Entry 8OPN (electron microscopy, 4.70 A resolution (low resolution: residue-level contacts below are approximate; hydrogen-bond / salt-bridge calls are withheld)); this record covers chains A and B of the 3 polymer chains in the assembly.

# Chain A (and B)
Molecule: Spike glycoprotein, General control transcription factor GCN4
Organism: Human coronavirus HKU1
Notes: chain B of this document is another copy of the same molecule, construct and numbering; everything in this record applies to it too
UniProtKB: chimeric construct of E0YJ44, P03069: residues 12-1266 from E0YJ44 (E0YJ44_CVHK1) positions 12-1266 (same numbers); residues 1270-1301 from P03069 positions 249-278 (offset varies)
Amino-acid sequence (1326 residues; each row starts with the number of its first residue; numbers below 1 keep their minus sign (Met-10 is residue -10)):
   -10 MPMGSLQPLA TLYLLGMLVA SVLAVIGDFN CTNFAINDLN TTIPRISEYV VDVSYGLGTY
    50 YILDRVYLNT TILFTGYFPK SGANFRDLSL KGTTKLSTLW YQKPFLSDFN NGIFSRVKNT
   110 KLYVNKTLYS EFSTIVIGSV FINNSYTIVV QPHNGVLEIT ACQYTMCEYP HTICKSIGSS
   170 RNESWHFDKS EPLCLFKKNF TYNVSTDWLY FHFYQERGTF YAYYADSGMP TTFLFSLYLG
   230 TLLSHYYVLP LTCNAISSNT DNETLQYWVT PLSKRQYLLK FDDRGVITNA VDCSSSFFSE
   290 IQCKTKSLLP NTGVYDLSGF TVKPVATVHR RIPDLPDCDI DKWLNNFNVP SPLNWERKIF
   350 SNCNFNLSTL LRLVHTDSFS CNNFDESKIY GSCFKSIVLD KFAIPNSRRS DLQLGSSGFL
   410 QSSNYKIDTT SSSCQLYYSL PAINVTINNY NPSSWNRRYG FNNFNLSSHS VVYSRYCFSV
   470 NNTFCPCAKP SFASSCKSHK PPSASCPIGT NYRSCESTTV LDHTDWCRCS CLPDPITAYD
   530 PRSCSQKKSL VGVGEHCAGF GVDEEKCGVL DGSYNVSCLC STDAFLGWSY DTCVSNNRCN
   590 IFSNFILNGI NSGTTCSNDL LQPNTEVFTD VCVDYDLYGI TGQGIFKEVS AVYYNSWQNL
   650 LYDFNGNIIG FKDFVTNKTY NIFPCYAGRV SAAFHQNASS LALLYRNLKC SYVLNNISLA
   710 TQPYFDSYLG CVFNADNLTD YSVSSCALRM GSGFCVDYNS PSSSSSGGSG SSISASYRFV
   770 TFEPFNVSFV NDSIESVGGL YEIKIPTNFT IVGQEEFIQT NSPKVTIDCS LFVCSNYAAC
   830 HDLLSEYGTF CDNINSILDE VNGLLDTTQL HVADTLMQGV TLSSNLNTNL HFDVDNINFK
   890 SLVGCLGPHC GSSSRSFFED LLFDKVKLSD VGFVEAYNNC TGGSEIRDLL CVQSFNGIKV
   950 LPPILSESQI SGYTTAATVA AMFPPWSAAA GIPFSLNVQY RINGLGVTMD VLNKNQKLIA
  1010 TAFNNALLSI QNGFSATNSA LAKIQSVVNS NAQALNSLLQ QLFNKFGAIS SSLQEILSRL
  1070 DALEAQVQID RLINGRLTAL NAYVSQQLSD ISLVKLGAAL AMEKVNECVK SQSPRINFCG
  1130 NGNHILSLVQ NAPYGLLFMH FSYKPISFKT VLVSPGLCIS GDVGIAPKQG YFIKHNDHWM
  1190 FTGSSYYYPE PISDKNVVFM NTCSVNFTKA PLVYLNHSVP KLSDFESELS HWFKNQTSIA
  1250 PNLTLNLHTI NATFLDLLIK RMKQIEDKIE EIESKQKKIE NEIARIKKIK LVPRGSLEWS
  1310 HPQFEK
Unresolved in the structure: -10 to 13, 749-764, 894-903, 1223-1315 (chain B: -10 to 13, 749-764, 895-903, 1225-1315)
Sequence notes: initiating methionine (-10); expression tag (-9 to 11, 1302-1315); engineered mutation Gly756 (Arg in E0YJ44), Gly757 (Arg in E0YJ44), Ser758 (Lys in E0YJ44), Gly759 (Arg in E0YJ44), Ser760 (Arg in E0YJ44), Ile1274 (Leu253 in P03069), Ile1278 (Val257 in P03069), Ile1281 (Leu260 in P03069), Glu1282 (Leu261 in P03069), Gln1285 (Asn264 in P03069), Lys1286 (Tyr265 in P03069), Lys1287 (His266 in P03069), Ile1288 (Leu267 in P03069), Ile1292 (Val271 in P03069), Ile1295 (Leu274 in P03069); linker (1267-1269); insertion (1297-1298)
Disulfide bonds: Cys20-Cys156, Cys151-Cys183, Cys163-Cys242, Cys282-Cys292, Cys327-Cys352, Cys370-Cys423, Cys382-Cys605, Cys466-Cys546, Cys474-Cys495, Cys476-Cys567, Cys485-Cys516, Cys504-Cys518, Cys520-Cys533, Cys556-Cys569, Cys582-Cys588, Cys621-Cys674, Cys699-Cys720, Cys735-Cys744, Cys818-Cys840, Cys823-Cys829, Cys929-Cys940, Cys1117-Cys1128, Cys1167-Cys1212
Covalent attachments: N-acetylglucosamine (NAG) linked to Asn58, Asn188, Asn192, Asn666, Asn686, Asn726, Asn797, Asn1215

# How chain A and chain B interact
Residue-residue contacts (111; chain A residue first):
  Lys293(A) - Asp841(B)
  Asp305(A) - Asp817(B)
  Ser307(A) - Asp817(B)
  Thr310(A) - Asn825(B)
  Asn351(A) - Leu184(B)
  Asn351(A) - Lys186(B)
  Lys384(A) - Leu182(B)
  Gly602(A) - Leu182(B)
  Thr603(A) - Leu184(B)
  Tyr627(A) - Asp53(B)
  Ile629(A) - Gln1063(B)
  Ile629(A) - Glu1064(B)
  Lys636(A) - Gly932(B)
  Tyr642(A) - Leu57(B)
  Trp646(A) - Thr221(B)
  Trp646(A) - Phe222(B)
  Gln647(A) - Val55(B)
  Asn648(A) - Asp53(B)
  Leu649(A) - Asp53(B)
  Leu649(A) - Arg54(B)
  Leu649(A) - Val55(B)
  Leu650(A) - Val55(B)
  Tyr651(A) - Arg54(B)
  Tyr651(A) - Val55(B)
  Tyr651(A) - Tyr56(B)
  Asp652(A) - Tyr56(B)
  Asp652(A) - Arg936(B)
  Phe653(A) - Thr59(B)
  Phe653(A) - Thr60(B)
  Phe653(A) - Ile61(B)
  Asn654(A) - Gln1049(B)
  Asn654(A) - Phe1052(B)
  Asn656(A) - Phe1052(B)
  Ile658(A) - Ile935(B)
  Asn670(A) - Ile935(B)
  Ile671(A) - Ile935(B)
  Phe672(A) - Gly932(B)
  Phe672(A) - Ser933(B)
  Phe672(A) - Glu934(B)
  Phe672(A) - Ile935(B)
  Phe672(A) - Asp937(B)
  Pro673(A) - Val941(B)
  Pro673(A) - Phe944(B)
  Cys674(A) - Phe944(B)
  Tyr675(A) - Phe944(B)
  Arg695(A) - Leu950(B)
  Arg695(A) - Pro951(B)
  Asn696(A) - Tyr926(B)
  Asn696(A) - Lys948(B)
  Tyr717(A) - Val920(B)
  Tyr717(A) - Val923(B)
  Arg738(A) - Leu859(B)
  Gly740(A) - Pro952(B)
  Gly740(A) - Ile953(B)
  Ser741(A) - Pro952(B)
  Ser741(A) - Ile953(B)
  Ser741(A) - Ser955(B)
  Gly742(A) - Ile953(B)
  Gly742(A) - Leu954(B)
  Gly742(A) - Gln958(B)
  Phe771(A) - Gln958(B)
  Pro773(A) - Tyr962(B)
  Phe774(A) - Ala862(B)
  Phe774(A) - Asp863(B)
  Phe774(A) - Met866(B)
  Phe774(A) - Tyr962(B)
  Val776(A) - Val869(B)
  Val776(A) - Leu871(B)
  Ser777(A) - Thr870(B)
  Phe778(A) - Leu871(B)
  Phe778(A) - Ser873(B)
  Val779(A) - Thr870(B)
  Val779(A) - Leu871(B)
  Val779(A) - Ser872(B)
  Val779(A) - Ser873(B)
  Asn780(A) - Ser873(B)
  Asp781(A) - Ser872(B)
  Asp781(A) - Asn874(B)
  Ser782(A) - Ser872(B)
  Ile783(A) - Ser872(B)
  Ile783(A) - Asn874(B)
  Ile783(A) - His880(B)
  Ile783(A) - Pro973(B)
  Tyr790(A) - Pro973(B)
  Tyr790(A) - Trp975(B)
  Ile792(A) - Pro974(B)
  Asn1053(A) - Tyr836(B)
  Asn1053(A) - Thr838(B)
  Lys1054(A) - Glu835(B)
  Phe1055(A) - Glu835(B)
  Phe1055(A) - Tyr836(B)
  Ser1098(A) - Leu1097(B)
  Leu1105(A) - Leu1105(B)
  Ile1125(A) - Asn1115(B)
  Ile1125(A) - Ser1120(B)
  Asn1126(A) - Asn1115(B)
  Pro1164(A) - Pro982(B)
  Pro1164(A) - Leu985(B)
  Ala1175(A) - Tyr989(B)
  Tyr1180(A) - Gly980(B)
  Phe1208(A) - Lys1204(B)
  Met1209(A) - Met998(B)
  Met1209(A) - Asn1002(B)
  Asn1210(A) - Met998(B)
  Asn1210(A) - Asp999(B)
  Asn1210(A) - Asn1002(B)
  Thr1211(A) - Asn1002(B)
  Ser1213(A) - Asn1002(B)
  Asn1215(A) - Asp884(B)
  Phe1216(A) - Leu985(B)
  Phe1216(A) - Gln988(B)
Other interface residues (no listed pair), chain A (78 interface residues in all): Val317, Thr630, Gln632, Gly655, Ala676, Glu772, Asn775, Ser1046, Gly1056, Gln1095, Arg1124, Phe1127
Other interface residues (no listed pair), chain B (84 interface residues in all): Leu52, Phe185, Lys187, Arg273, Leu820, Asn842, Asn927, Gln1005, Asn1045, Leu1048, Asp1079, Glu1112, Arg1124

# Summary
Chain A and chain B form an interface of 78 and 84 residues respectively. N-acetylglucosamine is covalently
linked to Asn58(A), Asn188(A), Asn192(A), Asn666(A), Asn686(A) and Asn726(A) and 2 more.
Chain A and chain B are both Spike glycoprotein, General control transcription factor GCN4 (Human coronavirus
HKU1); the structure, Human Coronavirus HKU1 spike glycoprotein in complex with an alpha2,8-linked
9-O-acetylated disialoside (1-up state), was determined by electron microscopy, deposited together with 8OHN,
8OPM and 8OPO.
